PDB entry 3CC7 | X-ray diffraction, 2.70 A resolution | chains C and 0 of the 31 polymer chains in the assembly

[Chain C]
Name: 50S ribosomal protein L4P
From: Haloarcula marismortui
Reference sequence: P12735 (RL4_HALMA); residue numbers follow UniProt; this construct covers 1-246
Sequence (246 residues; numbered 1 to 246; the number before each row is that of its first residue):
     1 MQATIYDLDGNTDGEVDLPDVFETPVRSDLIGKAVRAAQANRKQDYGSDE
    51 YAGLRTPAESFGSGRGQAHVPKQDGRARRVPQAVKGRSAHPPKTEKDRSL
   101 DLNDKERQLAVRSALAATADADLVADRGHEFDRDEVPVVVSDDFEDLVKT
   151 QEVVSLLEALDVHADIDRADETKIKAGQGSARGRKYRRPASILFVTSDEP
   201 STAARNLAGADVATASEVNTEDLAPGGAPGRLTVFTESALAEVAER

[Chain 0]
Molecule: 23S ribosomal RNA
From: Haloarcula marismortui
Notes: engineered mutation(s): G2099A, C2487U
Sequence (2923 nucleotides; each row starts with the number of its first residue):
     1 GUUGGCUACUAUGCCAGCUGGUGGAUUGCUCGGCUCAGGCGCUGAUGAAG
    51 GACGUGCCAAGCUGCGAUAAGCUGUGGGGAGCCGCACGGAGGCGAAGAAC
   101 CACAGAUUUCCGAAUGAGAAUCUCUCUAACAAUUGCUUCGCGCAAUGAGG
   151 AACCCCGAGAACUGAAACAUCUCAGUAUCGGGAGGAACAGAAAACGCAAC
   201 GUGAUGUCGUUAGUAACCGCGAGUGAACGCGAUACAGCCCAAACCGAAGC
   251 CCUCACGGGCAAUGUGGUGUCAGGGCUACCUCUCAUCAGCCGACCGUCUU
   301 CACGAAGUCUCUUGGAAUAGAGCGUGAUACAGGGUGACAACCCCGUACUG
   351 AAGACCAGUACGCUGUGCGGUAGUGCCAGAGUAGCGGGGGUUGGAUAUCC
   401 CUCGCGAAUAACGCAGGCAUCGACUGCGAAGGCUAAACACAACCUGAGAC
   451 CGAUAGUGAACAAGUAGUGUGAACGAACGCUGCAAAGUACCCUCAGAAGG
   501 GAGGCGAAAUAGAGCAUGAAAUCAGUUGGCGAUCGAGCGACAGGGCAUAC
   551 AAGGUCCCUUGACGAAUGACCGAGACGCGAGUCUCCAGUAAGACUCACGG
   601 GAAGCCGAUGUUCUGUCGUACGUUUUGAAAAACGAGCCAGGGAGUGUGUC
   651 UGUAUGGCAAGUCUAACCGGAGUAUCCGGGGAGGCACAGGGAAACCGACA
   701 UGGCCGCAGGGCUUUGCCCGAGGGCCGCCGUCUUCAAGGGCGGGGAGCCA
   751 UGUGGACACGACCCGAAUCCGGACGAUCUACGCAUGGACAAGAUGAAGCG
   801 UGCCGAAAGGCACGUGGAAGUCUGUUAGAGUUGGUGUCCUACAAUACCCU
   851 CUCGUGAUCUAUGUGUAGGGGUGAAAGGCCCAUCGAGUCCGGCAACAGCU
   901 GGUUCCAAUCGAAACAUGUCGAAGCAUGACCUCCGCCGAGGUAGUCUGUG
   951 AGGUAGAGCGACCGAUUGGUGUGUCCGCCUCCGAGAGGAGUCGGCACACC
  1001 UGUCAAACUCCAAACUUACAGACGCUGUUUGACGCGGGGAUUCCGGUGCG
  1051 CGGGGUAAGCCUGUGUACCAGGAGGGGAACAACCCAGAGAUAGGUUAAGG
  1101 UCCCCAAGUGUGGAUUAAGUGUAAUCCUCUGAAGGUGGUCUCGAGCCCUA
  1151 GACAGCCGGGAGGUGAGCUUAGAAGCAGCUACCCUCUAAGAAAAGCGUAA
  1201 CAGCUUACCGGCCGAGGUUUGAGGCGCCCAAAAUGAUCGGGACUCAAAUC
  1251 CACCACCGAGACCUGUCCGUACCACUCAUACUGGUAAUCGAGUAGAUUGG
  1301 CGCUCUAAUUGGAUGGAAGCAGGGGCGAGAGCUCCUGUGGACCGAUUAGU
  1351 GACGAAAAUCCUGGCCAUAGUAGCAGCGAUAGUCGGGUGAGAACCCCGAC
  1401 GGCCUAAUGGAUAAGGGUUCCUCAGCACUGCUGAUCAGCUGAGGGUUAGC
  1451 CGGUCCUAAGUCUCACCGCAACUCGACUGAGACGAAAUGGGAAACAGGUU
  1501 AAUAUUCCUGUGCCAUCAUGCAGUGAAAGUUGACGCCCUGGGGUCGAUCA
  1551 CGCCGGGCAUUCGCCCGGUCGAACCGUCCAACUCCGUGGAAGCCGUAAUG
  1601 GCAGGAAGCGGACGAACGGCGGCAUAGGGAAACGUGAUUCAACCUGGGGC
  1651 CCAUGAAAAGACGAGCAUGAUGUCCGUACCGAGAACCGACACAGGUGUCC
  1701 AUGGCGGCGAAAGCCAAGGCCUGUCGGGAGCAACCAACGUUAGGGAAUUC
  1751 GGCAAGUUAGUCCCGUACCUUCGGAAGAAGGGAUGCCUGCUCCGGAACGG
  1801 AGCAGGUCGCAGUGACUCGGAAGCUCGGACUGUCUAGUAACAACAUAGGU
  1851 GACCGCAAAUCCGCAAGGACUCGUACGGUCACUGAAUCCUGCCCAGUGCA
  1901 GGUAUCUGAACACCUCGUACAAGAGGACGAAGGACCUGUCAACGGCGGGG
  1951 GUAACUAUGACCCUCUUAAGGUAGCGUAGUACCUUGCCGCAUCAGUAGCG
  2001 GCUUGCAUGAAUGGAUUAACCAGAGCUUCACUGUCCCAACGUUGGGCCCG
  2051 GUGAACUGUACAUUCCAGUGCGGAGUCUGGAGACACCCAGGGGGAAGCAA
  2101 AGACCCUAUGGAGCUUUACUGCAGGCUGUCGCUGAGACGUGGUCGCCGAU
  2151 GUGCAGCAUAGGUAGGAGUCGUUACAGAGGUACCCGCGCUAGCGGGCCAC
  2201 CCAGACAACAGUGAAAUACUACCCGUCGGUGACUGCGACUCUCACUCCGG
  2251 GAGGAGGACACCGAUAGCCGGGCAGUUUGACUGGGGCGGUACGCGCUCGA
  2301 AAAGAUAUCGAGCGCGCCCUAUGGUCAUCUCAGCCGGGACAGAGACCCGG
  2351 CGAAGAGUGCAAGAGCAAAAGAUGACUUGACAGUGUUCUUCCCAACGAGG
  2401 AACGCUGACGCGAAAGCGUGGUCUAGCGAACCAAUUAGCCUGCUUGAUGC
  2451 GGGCAAUUGAUGACAGAAAAGCUACCCUAGGGAUAAUAGAGUCGUCACUC
  2501 GCAAGAGCACAUAUCGACCGAGUGGCUUGCUACCUCGAUGUCGGUUCCCU
  2551 CCAUCCUGCCCGUGCAGAAGCGGGCAAGGGUGAGGUUGUUCGCCUAUUAA
  2601 AGGAGGUCGUGAGCUGGGUUUAGACCGUCGUGAGACAGGUCGGCUGCUAU
  2651 CUACUGGGUGUGUAAUGGUGUCUGACAAGAACGACCGUAUAGUACGAGAG
  2701 GAACUACGGUUGGUGGCCACUGGUGUACCGGUUGUUCGAGAGAGCACGUG
  2751 CCGGGUAGCCACGCCACACGGGGUAAGAGCUGAACGCAUCUAAGCUCGAA
  2801 ACCCACUUGGAAAAGAGACACCGCCGAGGUCCCGCGUACAAGACGCGGUC
  2851 GAUAGACUCGGGGUGUGCGCGUCGAGGUAACGAGACGUUAAGCCCACGAG
  2901 CACUAACAGACCAAAGCCAUCAU
Disordered / not traced: 1-9, 126-127, 715, 971-998, 1560, 1952-1963, 2137-2236, 2339-2343, 2665-2666, 2915-2923
Modified positions: 1MA (6-hydro-1-methyladenosine-5'-monophosphate) at position 628, OMU (o2'-methyluridine 5'-monophosphate) at position 2587, OMG (o2'-methylguanosine-5'-monophosphate) at position 2588, UR3 (3-methyluridine-5'-monophoshate) at position 2619, PSU (pseudouridine-5'-monophosphate) at position 2621

[Interface between chain C and chain 0]
Pairs across the interface (224; chain C residue first):
  Arg27(C) - G656(0)  hydrogen bond to the phosphate
  Arg27(C) - G657(0)  salt bridge to the phosphate
  Leu30(C) - G656(0)  sugar contact
  Lys33(C) - A750(0)  base contact
  Arg36(C) - A1348(0)  hydrogen bond to the sugar
  Arg36(C) - G1349(0)  salt bridge to the phosphate
  Ala38(C) - U675(0)  hydrogen bond to the sugar
  Ala38(C) - C676(0)  phosphate contact
  Gln39(C) - A1307(0)  hydrogen bond to the sugar
  Asn41(C) - U675(0)  sugar contact
  Asn41(C) - C676(0)  hydrogen bond to the phosphate
  Arg42(C) - U675(0)  hydrogen bond to the sugar
  Lys43(C) - A449(0)  base contact
  Lys43(C) - U1306(0)  sugar contact
  Gln44(C) - C36(0)  base contact
  Gln44(C) - A447(0)  hydrogen bond to the sugar
  Gln44(C) - G448(0)  hydrogen bond to the sugar
  Gln44(C) - A449(0)  hydrogen bond to the phosphate
  Gln44(C) - A674(0)  hydrogen bond to the base
  Asp45(C) - U35(0)  hydrogen bond to the sugar
  Asp45(C) - C36(0)  sugar contact
  Tyr46(C) - U35(0)  sugar contact
  Tyr46(C) - C450(0)  sugar contact
  Tyr46(C) - A1352(0)  hydrogen bond to the phosphate
  Gly47(C) - C34(0)  hydrogen bond to the sugar
  Gly47(C) - U35(0)  sugar contact
  Ser48(C) - C34(0)  sugar contact
  Ser48(C) - U457(0)  phosphate contact
  Ser48(C) - A1352(0)  base contact
  Asp49(C) - C34(0)  phosphate contact
  Asp49(C) - U35(0)  phosphate contact
  Asp49(C) - U457(0)  hydrogen bond to the phosphate
  Tyr51(C) - G458(0)  phosphate contact
  Ala52(C) - U457(0)  phosphate contact
  Ala52(C) - G458(0)  phosphate contact
  Gly53(C) - G458(0)  hydrogen bond to the phosphate
  Leu54(C) - A894(0)  base contact
  Arg55(C) - U457(0)  hydrogen bond to the phosphate
  Arg55(C) - G458(0)  salt bridge to the phosphate
  Arg55(C) - G475(0)  phosphate contact
  Thr56(C) - G475(0)  hydrogen bond to the phosphate
  Pro57(C) - C474(0)  phosphate contact
  Pro57(C) - G475(0)  phosphate contact
  Pro57(C) - C890(0)  phosphate contact
  Pro57(C) - G891(0)  phosphate contact
  Ser60(C) - G765(0)  phosphate contact
  Ser60(C) - A766(0)  hydrogen bond to the phosphate
  Gly62(C) - A766(0)  phosphate contact
  Ser63(C) - U1359(0)  hydrogen bond to the base
  Ser63(C) - A2101(0)  hydrogen bond to the sugar
  Ser63(C) - A2479(0)  phosphate contact
  Gly64(C) - A2100(0)  sugar contact
  Gly64(C) - A2101(0)  hydrogen bond to the phosphate
  Arg65(C) - A2100(0)  phosphate contact
  Arg65(C) - A2101(0)  phosphate contact
  Gly66(C) - U1359(0)  base contact
  Gly66(C) - A2100(0)  phosphate contact
  Gly66(C) - A2101(0)  hydrogen bond to the phosphate
  Gln67(C) - U1359(0)  hydrogen bond to the base
  Ala68(C) - U1359(0)  phosphate contact
  Ala68(C) - C1360(0)  phosphate contact
  Ala68(C) - C1361(0)  phosphate contact
  His69(C) - C764(0)  sugar contact
  His69(C) - G765(0)  hydrogen bond to the sugar
  His69(C) - A766(0)  phosphate contact
  His69(C) - U1359(0)  hydrogen bond to the base
  Val70(C) - C1360(0)  sugar contact
  Val70(C) - C1361(0)  sugar contact
  Pro71(C) - G765(0)  phosphate contact
  Gln73(C) - C474(0)  hydrogen bond to the sugar
  Gln73(C) - G475(0)  phosphate contact
  Asp74(C) - C474(0)  hydrogen bond to the sugar
  Asp74(C) - G475(0)  sugar contact
  Arg76(C) - A476(0)  sugar contact
  Arg76(C) - U1362(0)  hydrogen bond to the phosphate
  Arg76(C) - G1363(0)  salt bridge to the phosphate
  Ala77(C) - C1361(0)  phosphate contact
  Ala77(C) - U1362(0)  hydrogen bond to the phosphate
  Arg78(C) - A476(0)  salt bridge to the phosphate
  Val80(C) - C764(0)  phosphate contact
  Val80(C) - G765(0)  phosphate contact
  Pro81(C) - G642(0)  sugar contact
  Pro81(C) - C763(0)  phosphate contact
  Pro81(C) - C764(0)  sugar contact
  Gln82(C) - G641(0)  hydrogen bond to the base
  Gln82(C) - G642(0)  sugar contact
  Gln82(C) - C764(0)  hydrogen bond to the sugar
  Gln82(C) - A1358(0)  base contact
  Gln82(C) - C1360(0)  hydrogen bond to the sugar
  Gln82(C) - C1361(0)  sugar contact
  Ala83(C) - C1361(0)  sugar contact
  Val84(C) - U454(0)  base contact
  Val84(C) - A455(0)  phosphate contact
  Val84(C) - G640(0)  base contact
  Val84(C) - C1361(0)  hydrogen bond to the sugar
  Val84(C) - U1362(0)  sugar contact
  Lys85(C) - A455(0)  hydrogen bond to the phosphate
  Lys85(C) - G458(0)  hydrogen bond to the phosphate
  Lys85(C) - A459(0)  salt bridge to the phosphate
  Lys85(C) - A477(0)  salt bridge to the phosphate
  Arg87(C) - C763(0)  phosphate contact
  Arg87(C) - C764(0)  salt bridge to the phosphate
  Arg87(C) - A894(0)  hydrogen bond to the base
  Ser88(C) - G456(0)  hydrogen bond to the phosphate
  Ser88(C) - A1352(0)  hydrogen bond to the base
  Ala89(C) - A643(0)  sugar contact
  His90(C) - A643(0)  phosphate contact
  His90(C) - G644(0)  phosphate contact
  His90(C) - U645(0)  sugar contact
  His90(C) - C762(0)  hydrogen bond to the sugar
  His90(C) - C763(0)  phosphate contact
  His90(C) - A1352(0)  sugar contact
  Pro91(C) - A1352(0)  sugar contact
  Pro92(C) - A1352(0)  base contact
  Lys93(C) - U645(0)  hydrogen bond to the base
  Lys93(C) - G646(0)  sugar contact
  Thr94(C) - U35(0)  hydrogen bond to the phosphate
  Glu95(C) - G646(0)  sugar contact
  Glu95(C) - U647(0)  sugar contact
  Lys96(C) - G646(0)  salt bridge to the phosphate
  Lys96(C) - U647(0)  phosphate contact
  Lys96(C) - G1351(0)  salt bridge to the phosphate
  Asp97(C) - U647(0)  hydrogen bond to the phosphate
  Leu100(C) - U751(0)  phosphate contact
  Asp101(C) - A750(0)  hydrogen bond to the sugar
  Asp101(C) - U751(0)  hydrogen bond to the phosphate
  Leu102(C) - U664(0)  phosphate contact
  Asn103(C) - G656(0)  base contact
  Asn103(C) - G657(0)  base contact
  Asn103(C) - C663(0)  phosphate contact
  Asn103(C) - U664(0)  phosphate contact
  Asn103(C) - C749(0)  hydrogen bond to the sugar
  Asn103(C) - A750(0)  sugar contact
  Asp104(C) - U664(0)  hydrogen bond to the phosphate
  Lys105(C) - G657(0)  sugar contact
  Lys105(C) - C658(0)  hydrogen bond to the sugar
  Lys105(C) - U662(0)  salt bridge to the phosphate
  Lys105(C) - C663(0)  salt bridge to the phosphate
  Glu106(C) - G656(0)  hydrogen bond to the sugar
  Glu106(C) - G657(0)  sugar contact
  Arg107(C) - C677(0)  salt bridge to the phosphate
  Arg107(C) - G678(0)  salt bridge to the phosphate
  Gln108(C) - G678(0)  hydrogen bond to the phosphate
  Arg127(C) - A1308(0)  hydrogen bond to the phosphate
  Arg127(C) - U1309(0)  salt bridge to the phosphate
  Gly128(C) - U1310(0)  phosphate contact
  Val148(C) - U328(0)  sugar contact
  Lys149(C) - A327(0)  salt bridge to the phosphate
  Lys149(C) - U328(0)  salt bridge to the phosphate
  Thr150(C) - A327(0)  sugar contact
  Thr150(C) - U328(0)  hydrogen bond to the phosphate
  Gln151(C) - G326(0)  phosphate contact
  Gln151(C) - A327(0)  phosphate contact
  Val154(C) - A327(0)  base contact
  Arg168(C) - U1309(0)  salt bridge to the phosphate
  Arg168(C) - U1310(0)  salt bridge to the phosphate
  Asp170(C) - C330(0)  hydrogen bond to the base
  Thr172(C) - A339(0)  phosphate contact
  Lys173(C) - U1310(0)  base contact
  Lys173(C) - G1311(0)  base contact
  Lys173(C) - G1344(0)  hydrogen bond to the base
  Ile174(C) - C338(0)  sugar contact
  Ile174(C) - C1342(0)  base contact
  Ile174(C) - C1343(0)  hydrogen bond to the base
  Lys175(C) - U1306(0)  salt bridge to the phosphate
  Lys175(C) - A1307(0)  salt bridge to the phosphate
  Lys175(C) - C1343(0)  phosphate contact
  Ala176(C) - C1343(0)  phosphate contact
  Ala176(C) - G1344(0)  phosphate contact
  Gly177(C) - C1305(0)  phosphate contact
  Gly177(C) - C1343(0)  hydrogen bond to the phosphate
  Gln178(C) - C29(0)  phosphate contact
  Gln178(C) - G452(0)  hydrogen bond to the sugar
  Gln178(C) - C1305(0)  hydrogen bond to the phosphate
  Gly179(C) - C1305(0)  phosphate contact
  Gly179(C) - U1306(0)  phosphate contact
  Ala181(C) - U30(0)  phosphate contact
  Ala181(C) - G452(0)  base contact
  Arg182(C) - C450(0)  salt bridge to the phosphate
  Arg182(C) - C451(0)  salt bridge to the phosphate
  Arg182(C) - G452(0)  hydrogen bond to the base
  Arg184(C) - G448(0)  hydrogen bond to the sugar
  Arg184(C) - A449(0)  phosphate contact
  Arg184(C) - C450(0)  salt bridge to the phosphate
  Arg184(C) - C1305(0)  hydrogen bond to the phosphate
  Arg184(C) - U1306(0)  salt bridge to the phosphate
  Lys185(C) - G333(0)  phosphate contact
  Tyr186(C) - G332(0)  phosphate contact
  Tyr186(C) - G333(0)  phosphate contact
  Tyr186(C) - A339(0)  hydrogen bond to the phosphate
  Arg187(C) - A1308(0)  salt bridge to the phosphate
  Arg187(C) - U1309(0)  salt bridge to the phosphate
  Arg187(C) - U1310(0)  base contact
  Arg188(C) - C330(0)  base contact
  Pro189(C) - U1309(0)  phosphate contact
  Ala190(C) - U1309(0)  hydrogen bond to the phosphate
  Thr202(C) - U328(0)  sugar contact
  Arg205(C) - U328(0)  phosphate contact
  Arg205(C) - A329(0)  salt bridge to the phosphate
  Arg205(C) - A347(0)  hydrogen bond to the sugar
  Asn206(C) - G326(0)  base contact
  Asn206(C) - A327(0)  hydrogen bond to the base
  Asn206(C) - A329(0)  phosphate contact
  Asn206(C) - C330(0)  hydrogen bond to the sugar
  Ala208(C) - C330(0)  base contact
  Ala213(C) - G672(0)  base contact
  Thr214(C) - G672(0)  hydrogen bond to the base
  Ser216(C) - C677(0)  hydrogen bond to the sugar
  Glu217(C) - G670(0)  hydrogen bond to the base
  Glu217(C) - A671(0)  hydrogen bond to the sugar
  Glu217(C) - G672(0)  base contact
  Glu217(C) - C676(0)  base contact
  Glu217(C) - C677(0)  sugar contact
  Val218(C) - G672(0)  hydrogen bond to the base
  Asn219(C) - G672(0)  base contact
  Asn219(C) - C676(0)  hydrogen bond to the sugar
  Asn219(C) - C677(0)  phosphate contact
  Asp222(C) - G672(0)  hydrogen bond to the base
  Pro225(C) - A1308(0)  sugar contact
  Gly226(C) - A1307(0)  sugar contact
  Gly226(C) - A1308(0)  sugar contact
  Ala228(C) - A1308(0)  sugar contact
  Arg246(C) - C677(0)  hydrogen bond to the phosphate
  Arg246(C) - G678(0)  salt bridge to the phosphate
Also at the interface, not in a pair above, chain C (120 interface residues in all): Asp29, Ala37, Ala40, Phe61, Lys72, Gly75, Arg79, Leu109, Val111, Gly183, Pro200, Ala203, Leu207, Val212, Glu221
Also at the interface, not in a pair above, chain 0 (95 interface residues in all): C348, G467, G680, G752, G760, A761, A767, A1345

[Summary]
120 residues of chain C face 95 of chain 0 across their interface, with 73 hydrogen bonds and 29 salt bridges.
Polar contacts include Gln44(C)-A674(0), Ser63(C)-U1359(0) and Gln67(C)-U1359(0).
Here chain C is 50S ribosomal protein L4P and chain 0 is 23S ribosomal RNA, both from Haloarcula marismortui.
Entry 3CC7 (Structure of Anisomycin resistant 50S Ribosomal Subunit: 23S rRNA mutation C2487U) was determined
by X-ray diffraction, deposited together with 3CC2, 3CC4, 3CCE, 3CCJ, 3CCL, 3CCM and 6 further entries.
